PDB entry 1XV9 | X-ray diffraction, 2.70 A resolution | chains A and E of the 4 polymer chains in the assembly

Chain A:
Protein: Retinoic acid receptor RXR-alpha
Organism: Homo sapiens
Notes: fragment: LBD domain
UniProtKB: P19793 (RXRA_HUMAN); residue numbers follow UniProt; this construct covers 227-462
Amino-acid sequence (236 residues; numbered 227 to 462; the number before each row is that of its first residue):
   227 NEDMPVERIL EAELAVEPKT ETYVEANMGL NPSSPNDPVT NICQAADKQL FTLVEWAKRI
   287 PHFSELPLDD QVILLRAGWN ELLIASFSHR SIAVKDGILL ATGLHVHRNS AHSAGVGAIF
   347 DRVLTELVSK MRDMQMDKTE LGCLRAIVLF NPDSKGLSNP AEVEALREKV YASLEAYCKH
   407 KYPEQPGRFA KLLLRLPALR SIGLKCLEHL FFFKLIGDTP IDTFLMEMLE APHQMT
Not modelled in the structure: 459-462
Residues lining bound ligands: pentadecanoic acid (F15): I268, A271, A272, Q275, L309, S312, F313, R316, L325, L326, A327, V342, I345, F346, V349, C432, H435, L436
UniProt features mapped onto this chain:
  - region: R348 to G368 (Required for nuclear export)
  - binding site (9-cis-retinoate): R316, A327
  - binding site (all-trans-retinoate): R316, A327
  - modified residue (Phosphoserine): S259, S260

Chain E:
Protein: nuclear receptor coactivator 1 isoform 1
Notes: fragment: peptide fragment-13 residues
Amino-acid sequence (13 residues; numbered 628 to 640; the number before each row is that of its first residue):
   628 ERHKILHRLL QEG
Not modelled in the structure: 628-629, 640

How chain A and chain E interact:
Pairs across the interface (19):
  V280(A) with L636(E), hydrophobic
  K284(A) with L636(E), hydrogen bond (side chain-backbone); E639(E), hydrogen bond (side chain-backbone)
  F289(A) with L637(E), hydrophobic
  L294(A) with L637(E), hydrophobic; Q638(E)
  Q297(A) with L637(E)
  V298(A) with L633(E), hydrophobic; L637(E), hydrophobic
  R302(A) with H630(E); L633(E)
  T449(A) with I632(E)
  F450(A) with I632(E), hydrophobic; L633(E)
  E453(A) with H630(E), salt bridge; K631(E), hydrogen bond (side chain-backbone); I632(E), hydrogen bond (side chain-backbone); L633(E), hydrogen bond (side chain-backbone)
  E456(A) with H630(E), salt bridge
Interface residues without a listed pair, chain A (14 interface residues in all): E281, L301, M454
Interface residues without a listed pair, chain E (9 interface residues in all): H634

Overview:
Chain A and chain E form an interface of 14 and 9 residues respectively; the contacts include 5 hydrogen bonds
and 2 salt bridges. Among the polar pairs are E453(A)-H630(E), E456(A)-H630(E) and K284(A)-L636(E). Ligands of
chain A: pentadecanoic acid.
Here chain A is Retinoic acid receptor RXR-alpha (Homo sapiens) and chain E is nuclear receptor coactivator 1
isoform 1. Entry 1XV9 (crystal structure of CAR/RXR heterodimer bound with SRC1 peptide, fatty acid, and
5b-pregnane-3,20-dione) was determined by X-ray diffraction together with 1XVP from the same study.
